Entry 3KBZ (X-ray diffraction, 2.45 A resolution); this record covers chains B and C of the 4 polymer chains in the assembly.

# Chain B (and C)
Name: Fructose-1,6-bisphosphatase 1
Source organism: Homo sapiens
Notes: EC 3.1.3.11; chain C of this document is another copy of the same molecule, construct and numbering; everything in this record applies to it too
Reference sequence: P09467 (F16P1_HUMAN); residues 1-337 here correspond to UniProt positions 2-338 (UniProt number = residue number + 1)
Sequence (337 residues; each row starts with the number of its first residue):
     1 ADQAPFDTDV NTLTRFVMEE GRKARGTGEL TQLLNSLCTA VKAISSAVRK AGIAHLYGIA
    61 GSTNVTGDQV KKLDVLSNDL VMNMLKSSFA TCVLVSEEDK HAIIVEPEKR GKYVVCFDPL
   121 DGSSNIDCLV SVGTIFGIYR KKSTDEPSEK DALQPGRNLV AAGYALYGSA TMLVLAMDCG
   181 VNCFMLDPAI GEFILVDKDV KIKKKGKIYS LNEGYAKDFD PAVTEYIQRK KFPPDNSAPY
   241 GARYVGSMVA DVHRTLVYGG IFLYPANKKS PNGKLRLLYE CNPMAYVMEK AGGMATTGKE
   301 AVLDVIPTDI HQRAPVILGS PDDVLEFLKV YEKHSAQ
Unresolved in the structure: 1-8, 62-70, 336-337
Residues lining bound ligands: 2T4 ({[(2-amino-8H-indeno[1,2-d][1,3]thiazol-4-yl)oxy]methyl}phosphonic acid): V17, E20, G21, A24, G26, T27, G28, E29, L30, T31, L34, K112, Y113, R140, V160, M177
Swiss-Prot annotation at these positions:
  - binding site (AMP): V17 to G21, T27 to T31, K112, Y113, R140
  - binding site (Mg(2+)): D68, E97, D118, L120, D121, E280
  - binding site (substrate): D121 to S124, N212 to Y215, R243 to M248, Y264, K274 to R276
  - modified residue: A1 (N-acetylalanine), K150 (N6-succinyllysine), Y215 (Phosphotyrosine), Y244 (Phosphotyrosine), Y264 (Phosphotyrosine)

# Chain B / chain C interface
Contacting residue pairs - 21 pairs, chain B then chain C:
  T39(B) with I59(C)
  A43(B) with I59(C), hydrophobic
  G58(B) with N83(C)
  I59(B) with A43(C), hydrophobic; L80(C), hydrophobic; N83(C); M84(C), hydrophobic
  A60(B) with D79(C); L80(C), hydrophobic; N83(C)
  G61(B) with N83(C)
  L76(B) with H55(C); A60(C), hydrophobic
  D79(B) with A60(C)
  L80(B) with H55(C); I59(C), hydrophobic; A60(C), hydrophobic
  N83(B) with G58(C); I59(C); G61(C)
  M84(B) with I59(C), hydrophobic
Interface residues without a listed pair, chain B (12 interface residues in all): H55
Interface residues without a listed pair, chain C (12 interface residues in all): T39, L76

# Overview
Chain B and chain C each contribute 12 residues to their interface. Bound to chain B: compound 2T4. UniProt
lists 13 AMP-binding residues, 6 Mg2+-binding residues and 18 substrate-binding residues on chain B.
Both chains are Fructose-1,6-bisphosphatase 1 (Homo sapiens). Entry 3KBZ (Crystal structure of human liver
FBPase in complex with tricyclic inhibitor 6) was determined by X-ray diffraction, deposited together with
3KC0 and 3KC1.
